4ZM3 - chains A and B; structure by X-ray diffraction, 2.27 A resolution.

# Chain A (and B)
Molecule: Aminotransferase
Organism: Streptomyces pactum
Notes: chain B of this document is another copy of the same molecule, construct and numbering; everything in this record applies to it too
UniProt: A8R0K5 (A8R0K5_9ACTO); numbering as in UniProt (aligned over 1-444)
Amino-acid sequence (464 residues; row label = number of the first residue in the row; numbers below 1 keep their minus sign (Met-19 is residue -19)):
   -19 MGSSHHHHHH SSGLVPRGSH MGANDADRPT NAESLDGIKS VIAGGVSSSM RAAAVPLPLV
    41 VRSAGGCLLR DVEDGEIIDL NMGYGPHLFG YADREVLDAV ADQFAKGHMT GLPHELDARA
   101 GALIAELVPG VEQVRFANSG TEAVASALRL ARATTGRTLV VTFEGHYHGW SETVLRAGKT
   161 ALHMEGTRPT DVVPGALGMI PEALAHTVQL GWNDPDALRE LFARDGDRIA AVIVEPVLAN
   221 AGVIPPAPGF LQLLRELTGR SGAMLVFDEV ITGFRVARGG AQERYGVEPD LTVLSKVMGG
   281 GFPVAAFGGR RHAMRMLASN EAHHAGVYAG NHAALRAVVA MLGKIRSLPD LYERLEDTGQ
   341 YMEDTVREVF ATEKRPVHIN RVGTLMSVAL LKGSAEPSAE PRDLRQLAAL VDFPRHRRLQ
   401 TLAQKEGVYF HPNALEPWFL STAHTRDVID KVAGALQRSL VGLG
Not modelled in the structure: -19 to 36, 162-166, 297-304, 375-379, 444 (chain B: -19 to 38, 159-166, 296-304, 373-379, 444)
Sequence notes: expression tag (-19 to 0)
Ligand contacts:
  - pyridoxal phosphate (PLP), molecule 1: Ser119, Gly120, Thr121, Tyr147, His148, Gly149, Trp150, Glu215, Asn220, Asp248, Val250, Ile251, Lys276
  - pyridoxal phosphate (PLP), molecule 2: Gly306, Val307, Tyr308

# Interface between chain A and chain B
Residue-residue contacts (137; chain A residue first):
  Leu39(A) with Leu92(B), hydrophobic; Pro93(B)
  Val40(A) with Pro93(B); His94(B); Glu95(B)
  Val41(A) with Thr90(B); Leu92(B), hydrophobic; Pro93(B), hydrogen bond (backbone-backbone); His94(B); Glu95(B), hydrogen bond (backbone-backbone)
  Arg42(A) with His94(B); Glu95(B), salt bridge
  Ser43(A) with Lys86(B)
  Ala44(A) with Lys86(B), hydrogen bond (backbone-backbone); Gly87(B), hydrogen bond (backbone-backbone); Thr90(B)
  Leu49(A) with Thr90(B); Leu92(B), hydrophobic
  Val52(A) with Glu95(B)
  Gly63(A) with Met89(B); Thr90(B)
  His67(A) with His88(B); Met89(B), hydrogen bond (side chain-backbone)
  Tyr71(A) with Met89(B); Thr90(B)
  Ala72(A) with Phe84(B); Ala85(B)
  Leu77(A) with Phe84(B); His88(B)
  Val80(A) with Phe84(B), hydrophobic
  Ala81(A) with Leu77(B); Ala81(B), hydrophobic
  Phe84(A) with Ala72(B); Leu77(B), hydrophobic; Val80(B), hydrophobic; Phe84(B), hydrophobic; Phe282(B), hydrophobic
  Ala85(A) with Ala72(B); Leu77(B), hydrophobic
  Lys86(A) with Ser43(B); Ala44(B), hydrogen bond (backbone-backbone)
  Gly87(A) with Ala44(B)
  His88(A) with His67(B); Gly280(B), hydrogen bond (side chain-backbone); Gly281(B); Phe282(B)
  Met89(A) with Gly63(B); His67(B), hydrogen bond (backbone-side chain); Tyr71(B); Gly281(B)
  Thr90(A) with Val41(B); Leu49(B); Gly63(B); Tyr71(B)
  Gly91(A) with Tyr64(B)
  Leu92(A) with Leu39(B), hydrophobic; Val41(B), hydrophobic; Leu49(B), hydrophobic; Tyr409(B)
  Pro93(A) with Leu39(B); Val40(B); Val41(B), hydrogen bond (backbone-backbone)
  His94(A) with Val40(B); Val41(B); Arg42(B)
  Glu95(A) with Val40(B); Val41(B), hydrogen bond (backbone-backbone); Arg42(B), salt bridge; Val52(B)
  Asn118(A) with Asn118(B), hydrogen bond (backbone-side chain); Ser119(B); Pro283(B)
  Ser119(A) with Asn118(B)
  Glu122(A) with Trp150(B)
  Ala125(A) with Trp150(B), hydrophobic
  Arg129(A) with Trp150(B), hydrogen bond (side chain-backbone); Ser151(B); Glu152(B), salt bridge; Leu155(B); Leu177(B); Gly178(B); Met179(B)
  Arg132(A) with Gly178(B); Ile180(B)
  Ala133(A) with Leu177(B), hydrophobic; Gly178(B)
  Trp150(A) with Glu122(B); Ala125(B), hydrophobic; Arg129(B), hydrogen bond (backbone-side chain); Trp150(B), hydrophobic; Gly306(B)
  Ser151(A) with Arg129(B)
  Glu152(A) with Arg129(B), salt bridge; Glu152(B); Thr153(B)
  Thr153(A) with Glu152(B); Ile180(B)
  Leu155(A) with Arg129(B)
  Leu177(A) with Arg129(B); Ala133(B), hydrophobic
  Gly178(A) with Arg129(B); Arg132(B); Ala133(B)
  Ile180(A) with Arg132(B); Glu182(B); Ala183(B); His186(B)
  Pro181(A) with His186(B)
  Glu182(A) with Ile180(B); Glu182(B); His186(B), salt bridge
  Ala183(A) with Ile180(B)
  His186(A) with Ile180(B); Pro181(B); Glu182(B), salt bridge
  Ser275(A) with Tyr308(B), hydrogen bond
  Lys276(A) with Val307(B); Tyr308(B), hydrogen bond (backbone-side chain)
  Gly280(A) with His88(B), hydrogen bond (backbone-side chain)
  Gly281(A) with His88(B); Met89(B); Tyr308(B)
  Phe282(A) with Phe84(B), hydrophobic; Phe282(B), hydrophobic; Tyr308(B)
  Pro283(A) with Asn118(B); Tyr308(B), hydrophobic
  Val284(A) with Tyr308(B)
  Gly306(A) with Trp150(B)
  Val307(A) with Lys276(B)
  Tyr308(A) with Ser275(B), hydrogen bond; Lys276(B), hydrogen bond (side chain-backbone); Gly281(B); Phe282(B); Pro283(B), hydrophobic; Val284(B)
  Tyr409(A) with Leu92(B)
Also at the interface, not in a pair above, chain A (66 interface residues in all): Tyr64, Pro66, Arg74, Thr121, Thr138, Ala176, Met179, Ala305, Asn311
Also at the interface, not in a pair above, chain B (66 interface residues in all): Pro66, Gly91, Thr121, Thr138, Tyr147, Ala176, Ala305, Asn311

# Overview
Chain A and chain B each contribute 66 residues to their interface, with 18 hydrogen bonds and 6 salt bridges.
Among the polar pairs are Arg42(A)-Glu95(B), Arg129(A)-Glu152(B) and Glu182(A)-His186(B). Ligands of chain A:
pyridoxal phosphate.
Chain A and chain B are both Aminotransferase (Streptomyces pactum); the structure, Crystal structure of
PLP-Dependent 3-Aminobenzoate Synthase PctV wild-type, was determined by X-ray diffraction, deposited together
with 4ZM4.
